Entry 3VMH (X-ray diffraction, 1.85 A resolution); this record covers chains A and B of the 6 polymer chains in the assembly.

Chain A (and B):
Protein: Terminal oxygenase component of carbazole
Notes: EC 1.14.12.22; chain B of this document is another copy of the same molecule, construct and numbering; everything in this record applies to it too
UniProt: Q84II6 (Q84II6_9BURK); residue numbers follow UniProt; this construct covers 1-384
Amino-acid sequence (392 residues; each row starts with the number of its first residue):
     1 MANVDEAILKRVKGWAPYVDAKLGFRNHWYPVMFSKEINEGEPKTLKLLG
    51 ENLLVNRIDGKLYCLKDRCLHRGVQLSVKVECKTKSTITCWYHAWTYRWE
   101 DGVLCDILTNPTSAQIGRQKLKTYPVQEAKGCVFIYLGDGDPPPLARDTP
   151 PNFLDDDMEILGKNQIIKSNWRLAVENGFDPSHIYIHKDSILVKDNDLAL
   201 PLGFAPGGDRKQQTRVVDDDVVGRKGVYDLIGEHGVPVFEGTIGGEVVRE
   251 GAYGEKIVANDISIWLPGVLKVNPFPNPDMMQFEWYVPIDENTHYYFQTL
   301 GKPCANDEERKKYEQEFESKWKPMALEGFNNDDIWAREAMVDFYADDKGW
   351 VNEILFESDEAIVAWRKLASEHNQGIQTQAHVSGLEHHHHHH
Not modelled in the structure: 390-392
Construct notes: expression tag (385-392)
Ion coordination: 2Fe-2S cluster Fe: Cys69, His71, Cys90, His93; Fe2+: His183, His187, Asp333 (together with oxygen molecule)
Residues lining bound ligands:
  - 2Fe-2S cluster (FES): Cys69, His71, Arg72, Val74, Cys90, Tyr92, His93, Ala94, Trp95
  - oxygen molecule (OXY): His183, His187, Phe329, Asn330, Asp333
What the authors report for this chain:
  - catalytic residues: Glu284, Tyr296, Arg337 (proposed by the authors, not directly observed)

Interface between chain A and chain B:
Pairs across the interface (77):
  Arg11(A) - His388(B)  hydrogen bond
  Glu176(A) - Arg72(B)  salt bridge
  Asn177(A) - Tyr92(B)  hydrogen bond
  Asp180(A) - His93(B)  salt bridge
  Ser182(A) - His93(B)
  Ser182(A) - Thr109(B)
  His183(A) - Tyr92(B)
  His183(A) - His93(B)
  Tyr185(A) - Glu81(B)  hydrogen bond
  Tyr185(A) - Lys83(B)
  Tyr185(A) - Thr89(B)
  Tyr185(A) - Cys90(B)
  Tyr185(A) - Trp91(B)
  Tyr185(A) - Tyr92(B)
  Tyr185(A) - Ala94(B)
  Tyr185(A) - Leu108(B)
  Tyr185(A) - Thr109(B)
  Ile186(A) - Trp91(B)
  Ile186(A) - Tyr92(B)
  Lys188(A) - Glu81(B)  salt bridge
  Leu202(A) - Thr109(B)
  Gly203(A) - Thr109(B)
  Phe204(A) - Thr109(B)  hydrogen bond (backbone-backbone)
  Phe204(A) - Asn110(B)
  Ala205(A) - Asn110(B)
  Pro206(A) - Asn110(B)
  Val238(A) - Leu108(B)
  Val238(A) - Pro111(B)
  Gly241(A) - Leu108(B)
  Thr242(A) - Asp106(B)
  Thr242(A) - Leu108(B)
  Ile243(A) - Lys83(B)
  Ile243(A) - Thr84(B)
  Ile243(A) - Thr87(B)
  Ile243(A) - Thr89(B)
  Ile243(A) - Thr96(B)
  Ile243(A) - Asp106(B)
  Ile243(A) - Leu108(B)  hydrophobic
  Gly244(A) - Asp106(B)  hydrogen bond (backbone-side chain)
  Val248(A) - Lys83(B)
  Val248(A) - Thr84(B)
  Trp335(A) - Val78(B)  hydrophobic
  Trp335(A) - Lys79(B)
  Trp335(A) - Trp91(B)  hydrophobic
  Ala336(A) - Trp91(B)  hydrophobic
  Ala339(A) - Val74(B)
  Ala339(A) - Trp91(B)  hydrophobic
  Met340(A) - Arg72(B)
  Met340(A) - Val74(B)  hydrophobic
  Met340(A) - Tyr92(B)
  Phe343(A) - Arg68(B)
  Phe343(A) - Arg72(B)
  Phe343(A) - Gly73(B)
  Tyr344(A) - Arg72(B)  hydrogen bond
  Asp346(A) - Ser383(B)
  Lys348(A) - Glu386(B)  salt bridge
  Asn352(A) - Ser383(B)  hydrogen bond (side chain-backbone)
  Glu353(A) - His71(B)
  Glu353(A) - Arg72(B)  salt bridge
  Ile354(A) - Leu70(B)  hydrogen bond (backbone-backbone)
  Ile354(A) - His71(B)  hydrogen bond (backbone-backbone)
  Ile354(A) - Trp95(B)
  Ile354(A) - Gln115(B)
  Ile354(A) - Gln119(B)
  Leu355(A) - Gln115(B)  hydrogen bond (backbone-side chain)
  Phe356(A) - His71(B)
  Phe356(A) - Trp95(B)
  Phe356(A) - Ile107(B)  hydrophobic
  Phe356(A) - Thr109(B)
  Phe356(A) - Ser113(B)
  Phe356(A) - Gln115(B)
  Glu357(A) - Asn110(B)
  Glu357(A) - Ser113(B)  hydrogen bond
  Glu357(A) - Ala114(B)  hydrogen bond (side chain-backbone)
  Asp359(A) - His71(B)  salt bridge
  Ile362(A) - Arg72(B)
  Arg366(A) - Arg72(B)
Interface residues without a listed pair, chain A (39 interface residues in all): Arg249, Asp342
Interface residues without a listed pair, chain B (37 interface residues in all): Gln75, Thr112, Gly384, His387

Overview:
The interface between chain A and chain B involves 39 residues on one side and 37 on the other, with 12
hydrogen bonds and 6 salt bridges. Polar pairs include Glu176(A)-Arg72(B), Asp180(A)-His93(B) and
Lys188(A)-Glu81(B). Bound to chain A: 2Fe-2S cluster and oxygen molecule. The paper reports catalytic residues
Glu284(A), Tyr296(A) and Arg337(A).
Chain A and chain B are both Terminal oxygenase component of carbazole; the structure, Oxygen-bound complex
between oxygenase and ferredoxin in carbazole 1,9a-dioxygenase, was determined by X-ray diffraction together
with 3VMG and 3VMI from the same study.
